PDB entry 5MXQ | X-ray diffraction, 2.00 A resolution | chain A

[Chain A]
Name: Beta-lactamase VIM-2
From: Pseudomonas aeruginosa
Notes: fragment: VIM-2 mature protein
UniProtKB: Q9K2N0 (Q9K2N0_PSEAI); numbering as in UniProt (aligned over 32-262)
Chain sequence (231 residues; numbered 32 to 262; the number before each row is that of its first residue):
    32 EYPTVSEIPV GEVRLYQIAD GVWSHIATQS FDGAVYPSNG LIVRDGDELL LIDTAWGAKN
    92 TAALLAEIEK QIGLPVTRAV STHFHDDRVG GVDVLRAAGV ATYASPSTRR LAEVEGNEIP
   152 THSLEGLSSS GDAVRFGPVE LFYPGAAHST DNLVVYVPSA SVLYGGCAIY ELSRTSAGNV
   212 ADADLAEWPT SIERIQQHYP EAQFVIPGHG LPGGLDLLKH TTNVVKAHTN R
Bound ions: Zn2+ site 1: H114, H116, H179; Zn2+ site 2: D118, C198, H240 (together with U8K); Zn2+ site 3: H153, H251 (together with acetate ion)
Residues lining bound ligands: U8K (3-(phenylsulfonylamino)pyridine-2-carboxylic acid): F62, Y67, W87, D118, H179, C198, R205, G209, N210, H240

[In short]
Bound to chain A: compound U8K. H114, H116 and H179 form the Zn2+ site 1. D118, C198 and H240 coordinate Zn2+
site 2.
Chain A is Beta-lactamase VIM-2 (Pseudomonas aeruginosa); the structure, Crystal Structure of the Acquired
VIM-2 Metallo-beta-Lactamase in Complex with ANT-90 Inhibitor, was determined by X-ray diffraction (same
publication as 6HF5 and 5MXR).
